Entry 7XMC (electron microscopy, 3.09 A resolution); this record covers chains B and D of the 4 polymer chains in the assembly.

[Chain B]
Name: Ubiquinol oxidase subunit 2
Organism: Escherichia coli
UniProtKB: A0A024L5V9 (A0A024L5V9_ECOLX); residue numbers follow UniProt; this construct covers 1-315
Amino-acid sequence (324 residues; numbered 1 to 324; the number before each row is that of its first residue):
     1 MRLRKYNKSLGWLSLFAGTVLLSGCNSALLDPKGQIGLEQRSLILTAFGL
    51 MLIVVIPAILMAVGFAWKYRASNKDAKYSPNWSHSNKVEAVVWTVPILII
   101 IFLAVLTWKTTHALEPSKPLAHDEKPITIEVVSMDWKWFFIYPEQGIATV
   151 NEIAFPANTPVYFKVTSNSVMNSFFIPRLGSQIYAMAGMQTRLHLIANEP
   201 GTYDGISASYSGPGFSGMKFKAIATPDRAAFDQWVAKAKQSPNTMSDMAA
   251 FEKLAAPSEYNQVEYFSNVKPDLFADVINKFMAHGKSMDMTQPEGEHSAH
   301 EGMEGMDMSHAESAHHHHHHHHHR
Not modelled in the structure: 1-22, 284-324
Construct notes: expression tag (316-324)
Ligand contacts: heme o (HEO): Met-51, Val-54, Val-55, Ala-58, Pro-96, Ile-99, Ile-100

[Chain D]
Name: Cytochrome bo(3) ubiquinol oxidase subunit 4
Organism: Escherichia coli
UniProtKB: P0ABJ6 (CYOD_ECOLI); residue numbers follow UniProt; this construct covers 1-109
Amino-acid sequence (109 residues; each row starts with the number of its first residue):
     1 MSHSTDHSGASHGSVKTYMTGFILSIILTVIPFWMVMTGAASPAVILGTI
    51 LAMAVVQVLVHLVCFLHMNTKSDEGWNMTAFVFTVLIIAILVVGSIWIMW
   101 NLNYNMMMH
Not modelled in the structure: 1-13

[Interface between chain B and chain D]
Pairs across the interface (13; chain B residue first):
  Met-186(B) / Met-106(D)  hydrophobic
  Met-189(B) / Met-106(D)
  Gln-190(B) / Asn-105(D)
  Gln-190(B) / Met-106(D)  hydrogen bond (backbone-backbone)
  Gln-190(B) / Met-107(D)
  Gln-190(B) / Met-108(D)
  Gln-190(B) / His-109(D)
  Thr-191(B) / Met-106(D)
  Arg-192(B) / Asn-105(D)
  Arg-192(B) / His-109(D)  hydrogen bond
  Ala-275(B) / Met-108(D)  hydrophobic
  Ile-278(B) / Met-108(D)  hydrophobic
  Asn-279(B) / Met-108(D)
Interface residues without a listed pair, chain B (11 interface residues in all): Tyr-162, Gly-188, Met-282

[In short]
Chain B and chain D form an interface of 11 and 5 residues respectively, with 2 hydrogen bonds. Among the
polar pairs are Arg-192(B)/His-109(D) and Gln-190(B)/Met-106(D). Ligands of chain B: heme o.
Chain B is Ubiquinol oxidase subunit 2 and chain D is Cytochrome bo(3) ubiquinol oxidase subunit 4, both from
Escherichia coli; the structure, Cryo-EM structure of Cytochrome bo3 from Escherichia coli, apo structure with
DMSO, was determined by electron microscopy (same publication as 7XMD).
